PDB entry 5AYE | X-ray diffraction, 2.20 A resolution | chains A and D of the 6 polymer chains in the assembly

Chain A (and D):
Protein: Beta-1,4-mannooligosaccharide phosphorylase
Source organism: Ruminococcus albus (strain ATCC 27210 / DSM 20455 / JCM 14654 / NCDO 2250 / 7)
Notes: EC 2.4.1.319; chain D of this document is another copy of the same molecule, construct and numbering; everything in this record applies to it too
Reference sequence: E6UBR9 (MOSP_RUMA7); numbering as in UniProt (aligned over 1-335)
Chain sequence (335 residues; row label = number of the first residue in the row):
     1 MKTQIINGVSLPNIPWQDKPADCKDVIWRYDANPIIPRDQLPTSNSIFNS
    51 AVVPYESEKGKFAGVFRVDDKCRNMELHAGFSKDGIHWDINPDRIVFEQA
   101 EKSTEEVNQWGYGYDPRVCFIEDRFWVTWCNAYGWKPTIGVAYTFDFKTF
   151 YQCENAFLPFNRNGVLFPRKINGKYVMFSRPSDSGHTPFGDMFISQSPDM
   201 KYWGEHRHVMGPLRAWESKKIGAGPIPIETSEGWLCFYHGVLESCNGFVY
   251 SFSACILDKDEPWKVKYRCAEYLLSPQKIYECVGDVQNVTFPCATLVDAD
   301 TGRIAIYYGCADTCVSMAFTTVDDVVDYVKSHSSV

Chain A / chain D interface:
Pairs across the interface - 63 pairs, chain A then chain D:
  Ser-103(A) / Arg-207(D)
  Glu-106(A) / Lys-264(D)  salt bridge
  Val-107(A) / Arg-207(D)
  Tyr-133(A) / Phe-193(D)  hydrophobic
  Tyr-133(A) / His-206(D)
  Tyr-133(A) / Arg-207(D)
  Tyr-133(A) / His-208(D)  hydrogen bond (side chain-backbone)
  Lys-136(A) / Asp-191(D)  salt bridge
  Glu-154(A) / Glu-205(D)
  Glu-154(A) / Arg-207(D)  salt bridge
  Asn-155(A) / His-206(D)
  Ala-156(A) / His-206(D)  hydrogen bond (backbone-side chain)
  Phe-157(A) / Leu-158(D)  hydrophobic
  Phe-157(A) / His-206(D)
  Leu-158(A) / Phe-157(D)  hydrophobic
  Leu-158(A) / Asn-161(D)
  Leu-158(A) / Ser-179(D)
  Leu-158(A) / Phe-193(D)  hydrophobic
  Leu-158(A) / Ser-195(D)
  Leu-158(A) / His-206(D)
  Pro-159(A) / Pro-181(D)
  Phe-160(A) / Phe-189(D)  hydrophobic
  Asn-161(A) / Leu-158(D)
  Lys-174(A) / Tyr-202(D)
  Ser-179(A) / Leu-158(D)
  Pro-181(A) / Pro-159(D)
  Ser-184(A) / Phe-189(D)
  Phe-189(A) / Phe-160(D)  hydrophobic
  Phe-189(A) / Ser-184(D)
  Asp-191(A) / Lys-136(D)  salt bridge
  Phe-193(A) / Tyr-133(D)  hydrophobic
  Phe-193(A) / Lys-136(D)
  Phe-193(A) / Leu-158(D)  hydrophobic
  Ser-195(A) / Leu-158(D)
  Gln-196(A) / Tyr-202(D)
  Pro-198(A) / Tyr-202(D)
  Lys-201(A) / Gly-204(D)
  Lys-201(A) / Glu-205(D)  salt bridge
  Tyr-202(A) / Lys-174(D)
  Tyr-202(A) / Gln-196(D)
  Tyr-202(A) / Pro-198(D)
  Tyr-202(A) / Tyr-202(D)  hydrophobic
  Tyr-202(A) / Trp-203(D)
  Tyr-202(A) / Gly-204(D)
  Tyr-202(A) / Glu-205(D)  hydrogen bond
  Trp-203(A) / Tyr-202(D)
  Trp-203(A) / Trp-203(D)  hydrogen bond (backbone-backbone)
  Gly-204(A) / Lys-201(D)
  Gly-204(A) / Tyr-202(D)
  Glu-205(A) / Glu-154(D)
  Glu-205(A) / Tyr-202(D)  hydrogen bond
  His-206(A) / Val-107(D)
  His-206(A) / Tyr-133(D)
  His-206(A) / Asn-155(D)
  His-206(A) / Ala-156(D)  hydrogen bond (side chain-backbone)
  His-206(A) / Phe-157(D)
  His-206(A) / Leu-158(D)
  Arg-207(A) / Ser-103(D)
  Arg-207(A) / Val-107(D)
  Arg-207(A) / Tyr-133(D)
  Arg-207(A) / Glu-154(D)  salt bridge
  His-208(A) / Tyr-133(D)  hydrogen bond (backbone-side chain)
  Lys-264(A) / Glu-106(D)  salt bridge

Overview:
Chain A and chain D each contribute 32 residues to their interface, with 7 hydrogen bonds and 7 salt bridges.
Polar pairs include Glu-106(A)/Lys-264(D), Lys-136(A)/Asp-191(D) and Glu-154(A)/Arg-207(D).
Both chains are Beta-1,4-mannooligosaccharide phosphorylase (Ruminococcus albus (strain ATCC 27210 / DSM 20455
/ JCM 14654 / NCDO 2250 / 7)). Entry 5AYE (Crystal structure of Ruminococcus albus
beta-(1,4)-mannooligosaccharide phosphorylase (RaMP2) in complexes with phosphate and beta-(1,4)-mannobiose)
was determined by X-ray diffraction, deposited together with 5AY9 and 5AYD.
